PDB entry 2B0F | solution NMR | chains A and B

== Chain A ==
Molecule: Protease 3C
From: rhinovirus B14
Notes: EC 3.4.22.28; fragment: Human Rhinovirus serotype 14 3C Protease
UniProt: P03303 (POLG_HRV14); residues 1-182 here correspond to UniProt positions 1538-1719 (UniProt number = residue number + 1537)
Amino-acid sequence (182 residues; each row starts with the number of its first residue):
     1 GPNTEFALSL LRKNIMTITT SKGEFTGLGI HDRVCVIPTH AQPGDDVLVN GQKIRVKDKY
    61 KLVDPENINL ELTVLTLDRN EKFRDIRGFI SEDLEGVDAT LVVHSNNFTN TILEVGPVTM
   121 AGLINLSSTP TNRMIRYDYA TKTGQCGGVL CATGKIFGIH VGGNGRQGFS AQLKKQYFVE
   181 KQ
Swiss-Prot annotation at these positions:
  - active site (For protease 3C activity): H40, E71, C146
  - site: Q182 (Cleavage)

== Chain B ==
Molecule: Ace-LEALFQ-ethylpropionate
Amino-acid sequence (7 residues; numbered 1 to 7; the number before each row is that of its first residue):
     1 XLEALFX
Modified / non-standard residues: ACE (acetyl group) at position 1; YTF (ethyl (4S)-4,7-bis(azanyl)-7-oxidanylidene-heptanoate) at position 7

== How chain A and chain B interact ==
Contacting residue pairs - 33 pairs, chain A then chain B:
  K22(A) with YTF_7(B)
  H40(A) with F6(B)
  E71(A) with F6(B)
  N106(A) with YTF_7(B)
  I124(A) with L2(B)
  N125(A) with L2(B); E3(B); A4(B)
  L126(A) with A4(B); F6(B)
  S127(A) with A4(B); L5(B); F6(B)
  S128(A) with E3(B)
  T141(A) with YTF_7(B)
  K142(A) with YTF_7(B)
  T143(A) with YTF_7(B)
  G144(A) with YTF_7(B)
  C146(A) with YTF_7(B), covalent bond
  H160(A) with YTF_7(B)
  V161(A) with F6(B); YTF_7(B)
  G162(A) with L5(B); F6(B); YTF_7(B)
  G163(A) with A4(B); L5(B); YTF_7(B)
  N164(A) with L2(B); E3(B); A4(B)
  F169(A) with L2(B); A4(B)
Other interface residues (no listed pair), chain A (22 interface residues in all): A121, Q145
Other interface residues (no listed pair), chain B (7 interface residues in all): ACE_1

== Summary ==
Chain A and chain B form an interface of 22 and 7 residues respectively, with 1 covalent bond. Curated
annotation (UniProt) lists 3 active-site residues on chain A.
Here chain A is Protease 3C (rhinovirus B14) and chain B is Ace-LEALFQ-ethylpropionate. Entry 2B0F (NMR
Structure of the Human Rhinovirus 3C Protease (serotype 14) with covalently bound Ace-LEALFQ-ethylpropionate
inhibitor) was determined by solution NMR.
